Entry 8B3P (electron microscopy, 2.81 A resolution); this record covers chains AAA and BBB of the 55 polymer chains in the assembly.

[Chain AAA (and BBB)]
Protein: Tail virion protein G7P
From: Enterobacteria phage f1
Notes: chain BBB of this document is another copy of the same molecule, construct and numbering; everything in this record applies to it too
Reference sequence: P69534 (G7P_BPF1); residue numbers follow UniProt; this construct covers 1-33
Sequence (33 residues; each row starts with the number of its first residue):
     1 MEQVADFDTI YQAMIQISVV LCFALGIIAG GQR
Disordered / not traced: 1-5
From the paper describing this entry:
  - self-association interface (contacts with another copy of this molecule); pairs are residue here / residue on that copy: I28-Q32 (hydrogen bond), R33-R33 (hydrogen bond)

[Interface between chain AAA and chain BBB]
Contacting residue pairs (13):
  F7(AAA) - D6(BBB)
  F7(AAA) - F7(BBB)  hydrophobic
  F7(AAA) - I10(BBB)  hydrophobic
  M14(AAA) - I10(BBB)  hydrophobic
  S18(AAA) - I17(BBB)
  C22(AAA) - L21(BBB)  hydrophobic
  L25(AAA) - L21(BBB)  hydrophobic
  L25(AAA) - A24(BBB)  hydrophobic
  L25(AAA) - I28(BBB)
  Q32(AAA) - I28(BBB)  hydrogen bond (side chain-backbone)
  Q32(AAA) - G31(BBB)  hydrogen bond (side chain-backbone)
  Q32(AAA) - Q32(BBB)
  R33(AAA) - R33(BBB)  hydrogen bond (backbone-side chain)
Also at the interface, not in a pair above, chain AAA (10 interface residues in all): Y11, I28, A29
Also at the interface, not in a pair above, chain BBB (14 interface residues in all): A13, V20, L25, I27

[In short]
Chain AAA and chain BBB form an interface of 10 and 14 residues respectively, with 3 hydrogen bonds. Polar
pairs include Q32(AAA)-I28(BBB), Q32(AAA)-G31(BBB) and R33(AAA)-R33(BBB). The paper reports a self-association
interface involving I28(AAA), Q32(AAA) and R33(AAA).
Both chains are Tail virion protein G7P (Enterobacteria phage f1). Entry 8B3P (CryoEM structure of the round
tip (proteins pVII/pVIII/pIX) from the f1 filamentous bacteriophage) was determined by electron microscopy
(same publication as 8B3O and 8B3Q).
